Entry 3QJ8 (X-ray diffraction, 2.90 A resolution); this record covers chains A and B.

== Chain A (and B) ==
Protein: Fatty-acid amide hydrolase 1
From: Rattus norvegicus
Notes: EC 3.5.1.99; chain B of this document is another copy of the same molecule, construct and numbering; everything in this record applies to it too
UniProtKB: P97612 (FAAH1_RAT); residue numbers follow UniProt; this construct covers 32-579
Sequence (587 residues; numbered -7 to 579; the number before each row is that of its first residue; numbers below 1 keep their minus sign (Met-7 is residue -7)):
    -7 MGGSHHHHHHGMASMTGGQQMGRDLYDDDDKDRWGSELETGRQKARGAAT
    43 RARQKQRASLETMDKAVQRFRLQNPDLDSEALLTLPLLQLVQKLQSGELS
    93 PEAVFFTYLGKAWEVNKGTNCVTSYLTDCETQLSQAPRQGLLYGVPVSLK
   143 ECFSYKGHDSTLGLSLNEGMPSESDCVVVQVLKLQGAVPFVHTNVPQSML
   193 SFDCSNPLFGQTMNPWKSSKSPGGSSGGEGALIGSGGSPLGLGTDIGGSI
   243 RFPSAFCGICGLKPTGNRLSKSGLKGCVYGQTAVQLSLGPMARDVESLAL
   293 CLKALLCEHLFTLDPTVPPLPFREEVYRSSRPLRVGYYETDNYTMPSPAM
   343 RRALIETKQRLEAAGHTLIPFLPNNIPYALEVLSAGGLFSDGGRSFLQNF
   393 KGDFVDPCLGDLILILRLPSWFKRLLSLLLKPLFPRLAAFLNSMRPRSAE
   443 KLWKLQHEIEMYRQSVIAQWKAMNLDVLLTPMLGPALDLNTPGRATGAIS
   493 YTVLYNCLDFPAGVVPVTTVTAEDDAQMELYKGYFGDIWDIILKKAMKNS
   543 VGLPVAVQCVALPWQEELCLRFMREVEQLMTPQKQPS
Unresolved in the structure: -7 to 28, 578-579 (chain B: -7 to 32, 578-579)
Construct notes: expression tag (-7 to 31)
From the paper describing this entry:
  - catalytic residues: Lys142, Ser217, Ser241
  - conformationally variable residues (side-chain flip): Phe432
  - specificity-determining residues: Leu192 (proposed by the authors, not directly observed)

== Chain A / chain B interface ==
Pairs across the interface (76; chain A residue first):
  Val270(A) - Trp445(B)  hydrophobic
  Tyr271(A) - Trp445(B)
  Tyr271(A) - His449(B)
  Gly272(A) - Trp445(B)
  Gly272(A) - Gln448(B)
  Gly272(A) - His449(B)
  Gln273(A) - Trp445(B)
  Thr274(A) - Gln448(B)
  Thr274(A) - Glu452(B)
  Thr304(A) - Lys463(B)  hydrogen bond (backbone-side chain)
  Asp306(A) - Gln456(B)
  Pro307(A) - Ile459(B)  hydrophobic
  Pro307(A) - Leu554(B)  hydrophobic
  Pro307(A) - Pro555(B)
  Pro307(A) - Trp556(B)
  Thr308(A) - Arg455(B)
  Thr308(A) - Trp556(B)  hydrogen bond (backbone-side chain)
  Val309(A) - Trp556(B)
  Pro310(A) - Leu312(B)  hydrophobic
  Pro310(A) - Trp556(B)
  Pro311(A) - Leu312(B)
  Pro311(A) - Arg315(B)
  Pro311(A) - Trp556(B)
  Leu312(A) - Pro310(B)  hydrophobic
  Leu312(A) - Pro311(B)
  Leu312(A) - Leu312(B)  hydrophobic
  Arg315(A) - Pro311(B)
  Leu380(A) - Trp445(B)
  Ser382(A) - Ala441(B)
  Ser382(A) - Trp445(B)
  Asp383(A) - Glu442(B)
  Asp383(A) - Trp445(B)
  Arg386(A) - Glu442(B)  salt bridge
  Ser387(A) - Glu442(B)
  Arg439(A) - Ser440(B)
  Arg439(A) - Ala441(B)  hydrogen bond (backbone-backbone)
  Ser440(A) - Arg439(B)
  Ser440(A) - Ala441(B)
  Ala441(A) - Ser382(B)
  Ala441(A) - Arg439(B)  hydrogen bond (backbone-backbone)
  Ala441(A) - Ser440(B)
  Ala441(A) - Ala441(B)
  Ala441(A) - Leu444(B)  hydrophobic
  Glu442(A) - Asp383(B)
  Glu442(A) - Arg386(B)
  Glu442(A) - Ser387(B)
  Leu444(A) - Ala441(B)  hydrophobic
  Leu444(A) - Leu444(B)  hydrophobic
  Leu444(A) - Trp445(B)
  Trp445(A) - Val270(B)  hydrophobic
  Trp445(A) - Tyr271(B)
  Trp445(A) - Gly272(B)
  Trp445(A) - Gln273(B)
  Trp445(A) - Gly379(B)
  Trp445(A) - Leu380(B)
  Trp445(A) - Ser382(B)
  Trp445(A) - Asp383(B)
  Trp445(A) - Leu444(B)
  Gln448(A) - Gly272(B)
  Gln448(A) - Thr274(B)  hydrogen bond
  His449(A) - Tyr271(B)
  His449(A) - Gly272(B)
  Glu452(A) - Thr274(B)
  Arg455(A) - Thr308(B)
  Gln456(A) - Ser264(B)  hydrogen bond
  Gln456(A) - Asp306(B)
  Gln456(A) - Thr308(B)
  Ile459(A) - Pro307(B)
  Ile459(A) - Thr308(B)
  Lys463(A) - Thr304(B)
  Pro555(A) - Pro307(B)
  Trp556(A) - Pro307(B)
  Trp556(A) - Thr308(B)  hydrogen bond (side chain-backbone)
  Trp556(A) - Val309(B)
  Trp556(A) - Pro310(B)
  Trp556(A) - Pro311(B)
Interface residues without a listed pair, chain A (39 interface residues in all): Ser264, Leu305, Gly379, Leu554, Gln557
Interface residues without a listed pair, chain B (39 interface residues in all): Phe381, Gln557

== Summary ==
Chain A and chain B each contribute 39 residues to their interface, with 7 hydrogen bonds and 1 salt bridge.
Among the polar pairs are Arg386(A)-Glu442(B), Thr304(A)-Lys463(B) and Thr308(A)-Trp556(B). From the paper:
catalytic residues Lys142(A), Ser217(A) and Ser241(A); the specificity determinant Leu192(A).
Both chains are Fatty-acid amide hydrolase 1 (Rattus norvegicus). Entry 3QJ8 (Crystal structure of fatty acid
amide hydrolase) was determined by X-ray diffraction together with 3QJ9 from the same study.
